3BSZ - chains A and F of the 10 polymer chains in the assembly; structure by X-ray diffraction, 3.38 A resolution.

[Chain A]
Molecule: Transthyretin
Source organism: Homo sapiens
UniProtKB: P02766 (TTHY_HUMAN); residues 1-127 here correspond to UniProt positions 21-147 (UniProt number = residue number + 20)
Amino-acid sequence (127 residues; row label = number of the first residue in the row):
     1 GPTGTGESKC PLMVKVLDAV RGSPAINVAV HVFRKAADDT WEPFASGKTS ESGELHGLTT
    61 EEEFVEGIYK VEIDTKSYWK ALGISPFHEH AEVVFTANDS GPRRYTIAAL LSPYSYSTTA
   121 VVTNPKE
Disordered / not traced: 1-6, 126-127
Swiss-Prot annotation at these positions:
  - binding site (L-thyroxine): Lys-15, Glu-54, Ser-117
  - modified residue: Cys-10 (Sulfocysteine), Glu-42 (4-carboxyglutamate), Ser-52 (Phosphoserine)
  - glycosylation: Asn-98 (N-linked (GlcNAc...) asparagine)

[Chain F]
Molecule: Plasma retinol-binding protein
Source organism: Homo sapiens
UniProtKB: P02753 (RETBP_HUMAN); residues 1-176 here correspond to UniProt positions 19-194 (UniProt number = residue number + 18)
Amino-acid sequence (176 residues; each row starts with the number of its first residue):
     1 ERDCRVSSFR VKENFDKARF SGTWYAMAKK DPEGLFLQDN IVAEFSVDET GQMSATAKGR
    61 VRLLNNWDVC ADMVGTFTDT EDPAKFKMKY WGVASFLQKG NDDHWIVDTD YDTYAVQYSC
   121 RLLNLDGTCA DSYSFVFSRD PNGLPPEAQK IVRQRQEELC LARQYRLIVH NGYCDG
Disordered / not traced: 175-176
Swiss-Prot annotation at these positions:
  - binding site (substrate): Gln-98
  - modified residue: Arg-121 (Omega-N-methylarginine)
Disulfide bonds: Cys-4/Cys-160, Cys-70/Cys-174, Cys-120/Cys-129
Ligand contacts: retinol (RTL): Leu-35, Phe-36, Leu-37, Ala-43, Phe-45, Ala-55, Ala-57, Val-61, Met-73, Gly-75, Phe-77, Met-88, Tyr-90, Leu-97, Gln-98, His-104, Gln-117, Arg-121, Tyr-133, Phe-135, Phe-137

[Interface between chain A and chain F]
Residue-residue contacts (7; chain A residue first):
  Arg-21(A) / Phe-96(F)
  Leu-82(A) / Trp-67(F)  hydrophobic
  Gly-83(A) / Asn-66(F)  hydrogen bond (backbone-side chain)
  Gly-83(A) / Trp-67(F)
  Ile-84(A) / Asn-66(F)
  Ile-84(A) / Trp-67(F)  hydrophobic
  Ser-85(A) / Asn-66(F)
Also at the interface, not in a pair above, chain A (6 interface residues in all): Val-20
Also at the interface, not in a pair above, chain F (4 interface residues in all): Asp-68

[In short]
6 residues of chain A face 4 of chain F across their interface, with 1 hydrogen bond. The hydrogen-bonded pair
is Gly-83(A)/Asn-66(F). Chain F binds retinol. UniProt lists 3 L-thyroxine-binding residues on chain A;
substrate-binding residue Gln-98(F) on chain F.
Here chain A is Transthyretin and chain F is Plasma retinol-binding protein, both from Homo sapiens. Entry
3BSZ (Crystal structure of the transthyretin-retinol binding protein-Fab complex) was determined by X-ray
diffraction, deposited together with 3CXF and 3BT0.
